1BHO - chains 1 and 2; structure by X-ray diffraction, 2.70 A resolution.

== Chain 1 ==
Name: CD11B
Source organism: Homo sapiens
Notes: fragment: mac-1 alpha domain
Reference sequence: P11215 (ITAM_HUMAN); residues 133-321 here correspond to UniProt positions 149-337 (UniProt number = residue number + 16)
Sequence (190 residues; each row starts with the number of its first residue):
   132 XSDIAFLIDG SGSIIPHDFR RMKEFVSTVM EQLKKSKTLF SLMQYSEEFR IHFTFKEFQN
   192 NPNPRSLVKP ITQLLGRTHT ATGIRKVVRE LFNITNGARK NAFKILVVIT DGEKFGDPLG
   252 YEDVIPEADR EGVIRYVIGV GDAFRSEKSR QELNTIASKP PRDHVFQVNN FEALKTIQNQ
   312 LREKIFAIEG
Modified positions: ACE (acetyl group) at position 132
UniProt features mapped onto this chain:
  - glycosylation: Asn224 (N-linked (GlcNAc...) asparagine)
Ion coordination: Mg2+: Ser142, Ser144, Asp242

== Chain 2 ==
Name: CD11B
Source organism: Homo sapiens
Notes: fragment: mac-1 alpha domain
Reference sequence: P11215 (ITAM_HUMAN); residues 433-621 here correspond to UniProt positions 149-337 (UniProt number = residue number - 284)
Sequence (190 residues; numbered 432 to 621; the number before each row is that of its first residue):
   432 XSDIAFLIDG SGSIIPHDFR RMKEFVSTVM EQLKKSKTLF SLMQYSEEFR IHFTFKEFQN
   492 NPNPRSLVKP ITQLLGRTHT ATGIRKVVRE LFNITNGARK NAFKILVVIT DGEKFGDPLG
   552 YEDVIPEADR EGVIRYVIGV GDAFRSEKSR QELNTIASKP PRDHVFQVNN FEALKTIQNQ
   612 LREKIFAIEG
Modified positions: ACE (acetyl group) at position 432
UniProt features mapped onto this chain:
  - glycosylation: Asn524 (N-linked (GlcNAc...) asparagine)
Ion coordination: Mg2+: Ser442, Ser444, Asp542

== Interface between chain 1 and chain 2 ==
Contacting residue pairs - 8 pairs, chain 1 then chain 2:
  Arg216(1) - Pro549(2)  hydrogen bond (side chain-backbone)
  Arg216(1) - Asp554(2)  salt bridge
  Pro249(1) - Arg516(2)  hydrogen bond (backbone-side chain)
  Pro249(1) - Pro549(2)  hydrophobic
  Pro249(1) - Leu550(2)  hydrophobic
  Leu250(1) - Pro549(2)  hydrophobic
  Leu250(1) - Leu550(2)  hydrophobic
  Asp254(1) - Arg516(2)  salt bridge
Also at the interface, not in a pair above, chain 1 (7 interface residues in all): Thr213, Arg220, Gly251
Also at the interface, not in a pair above, chain 2 (5 interface residues in all): Thr513

== Summary ==
7 residues of chain 1 face 5 of chain 2 across their interface, with 2 hydrogen bonds and 2 salt bridges.
Among the polar pairs are Arg216(1)-Asp554(2), Asp254(1)-Arg516(2) and Arg216(1)-Pro549(2). Ser142(1),
Ser144(1) and Asp242(1) form the Mg2+ site.
Both chains are CD11B (Homo sapiens). Entry 1BHO (Mac-1 I domain magnesium complex) was determined by X-ray
diffraction (same publication as 1BHQ and 1IDN).
